Entry 2W9E (X-ray diffraction, 2.90 A resolution); this record covers chains H and L of the 3 polymer chains in the assembly.

Chain H:
Protein: Icsm 18-anti-prp therapeutic fab heavy chain
From: Mus musculus
Notes: antibody fragment or engineered binder
Amino-acid sequence (215 residues; numbered 1 to 215; the number before each row is that of its first residue):
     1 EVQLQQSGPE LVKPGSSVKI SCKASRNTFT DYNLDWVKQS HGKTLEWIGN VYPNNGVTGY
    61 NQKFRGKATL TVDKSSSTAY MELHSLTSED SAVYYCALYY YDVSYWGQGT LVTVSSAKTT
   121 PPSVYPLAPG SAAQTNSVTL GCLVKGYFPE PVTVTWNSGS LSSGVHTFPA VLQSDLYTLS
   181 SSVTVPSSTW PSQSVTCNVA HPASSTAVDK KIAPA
Disulfides: Cys22-Cys96, Cys142-Cys197

Chain L:
Protein: Icsm 18-anti-prp therapeutic fab light chain
From: Mus musculus
Notes: antibody fragment or engineered binder
Amino-acid sequence (212 residues; row label = number of the first residue in the row):
     1 QIVLTQSPAI MSASPGEKVT MTCSASSSVS YMHWYQQKSG TSPKRWIYDT SKLASGVPAR
    61 FSGSGSGTSY SLTISSMEAE DAATYFCHQW RSNPYTFGGG TKLEIKRADA APTVSIFPPS
   121 SEQLTGGGAS VVCFLNNFYP KDINVKWKID GSERQNGVLN SWTDQDSKDS TYSMSSTLTL
   181 TKDEYERHNS YTCEATHKTS TSPIVKSFNR NE
Disulfides: Cys23-Cys87, Cys133-Cys193

Interface between chain H and chain L:
Pairs across the interface (65):
  Val37(H) with Phe97(L), hydrophobic
  Gln39(H) with Gln37(L), hydrogen bond
  Lys43(H) with Phe86(L)
  Leu45(H) with Pro43(L), hydrophobic; Phe86(L), hydrophobic; Phe97(L)
  Trp47(H) with Asn93(L); Pro94(L), hydrophobic; Tyr95(L)
  Tyr60(H) with Asn93(L), hydrogen bond (backbone-side chain)
  Asn61(H) with Asn93(L); Pro94(L)
  Tyr95(H) with Gln37(L); Ser42(L); Pro43(L)
  Tyr99(H) with Tyr35(L), hydrogen bond; Arg45(L); Trp90(L), hydrophobic
  Tyr101(H) with Arg45(L), hydrogen bond (backbone-side chain)
  Asp102(H) with Arg45(L), hydrogen bond (backbone-side chain); Tyr48(L)
  Val103(H) with Arg45(L), hydrogen bond (backbone-side chain)
  Ser104(H) with Arg45(L)
  Trp106(H) with Tyr35(L); Ser42(L); Pro43(L)
  Gly107(H) with Ser42(L), hydrogen bond (backbone-side chain)
  Tyr125(H) with Ser120(L); Glu122(L); Gln123(L)
  Pro126(H) with Ser120(L)
  Leu127(H) with Phe117(L); Val132(L), hydrophobic; Phe134(L), hydrophobic
  Ala128(H) with Phe117(L); Pro118(L)
  Gly130(H) with Glu212(L)
  Ser131(H) with Glu212(L)
  Thr139(H) with Ser115(L); Phe117(L)
  Leu143(H) with Ser130(L)
  Lys145(H) with Ser130(L); Thr179(L)
  His166(H) with Asn136(L); Asn137(L), hydrogen bond; Ser173(L)
  Phe168(H) with Phe134(L), hydrophobic; Asn136(L); Ser161(L); Ser173(L); Met174(L); Ser175(L)
  Pro169(H) with Ser161(L), hydrogen bond (backbone-side chain); Trp162(L)
  Val171(H) with Leu159(L), hydrophobic; Asn160(L)
  Gln173(H) with Leu159(L)
  Thr178(H) with Leu159(L)
  Ser180(H) with Phe134(L); Ser175(L), hydrogen bond
  Ser181(H) with Phe134(L)
  Ser182(H) with Phe134(L); Asn136(L), hydrogen bond
  Lys210(H) with Glu122(L), salt bridge
  Ala215(H) with Glu212(L)
Also at the interface, not in a pair above, chain H (42 interface residues in all): Asp35, Glu46, Gln62, Pro129, Leu140, Gly141, Thr167
Also at the interface, not in a pair above, chain L (38 interface residues in all): Thr41, His88, Gly99, Gly157, Thr163, Thr177

In short:
42 residues of chain H face 38 of chain L across their interface; the contacts include 11 hydrogen bonds and 1
salt bridge. Among the polar pairs are Lys210(H)-Glu122(L), Gln39(H)-Gln37(L) and Tyr60(H)-Asn93(L).
Chain H is Icsm 18-anti-prp therapeutic fab heavy chain and chain L is Icsm 18-anti-prp therapeutic fab light
chain, both from Mus musculus; the structure, Structure of ICSM 18 (anti-Prp therapeutic antibody) Fab
fragment complexed with human Prp fragment 119-231, was determined by X-ray diffraction, deposited together
with 2W9D.
